PDB entry 8J8Z | electron microscopy, 3.40 A resolution | chains H and L of the 8 polymer chains in the assembly

== Chain H ==
Protein: Fab30 Heavy Chain
Source organism: Mus musculus
Sequence (237 residues; each row starts with the number of its first residue):
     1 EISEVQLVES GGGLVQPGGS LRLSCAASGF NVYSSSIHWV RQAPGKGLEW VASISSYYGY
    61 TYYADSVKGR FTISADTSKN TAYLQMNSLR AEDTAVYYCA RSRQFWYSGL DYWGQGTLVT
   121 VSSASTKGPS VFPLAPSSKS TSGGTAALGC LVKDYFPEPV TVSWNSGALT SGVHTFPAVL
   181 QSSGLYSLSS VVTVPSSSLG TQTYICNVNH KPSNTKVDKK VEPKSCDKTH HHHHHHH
Unresolved in the structure: 1-4, 122-237
Disulfides: Cys25-Cys99

== Chain L ==
Protein: Fab30 Light Chain
Source organism: Mus musculus
Sequence (215 residues; row label = number of the first residue in the row):
     1 SDIQMTQSPS SLSASVGDRV TITCRASQSV SSAVAWYQQK PGKAPKLLIY SASSLYSGVP
    61 SRFSGSRSGT DFTLTISSLQ PEDFATYYCQ QYKYVPVTFG QGTKVEIKRT VAAPSVFIFP
   121 PSDSQLKSGT ASVVCLLNNF YPREAKVQWK VDNALQSGNS QESVTEQDSK DSTYSLSSTL
   181 TLSKADYEKH KVYACEVTHQ GLSSPVTKSF NRGEC
Unresolved in the structure: 108-215
Disulfides: Cys24-Cys89

== Chain H / chain L interface ==
Contacting residue pairs (23; chain H residue first):
  Gln42(H) with Gln39(L), hydrogen bond; Tyr88(L)
  Lys46(H) with Tyr88(L)
  Gly47(H) with Tyr88(L)
  Leu48(H) with Gln39(L); Tyr88(L); Phe99(L), hydrophobic
  Trp50(H) with Pro96(L), hydrophobic; Val97(L)
  Tyr98(H) with Gln39(L); Lys43(L); Ala44(L), hydrophobic
  Tyr107(H) with Gln90(L), hydrogen bond; Tyr92(L), hydrophobic
  Ser108(H) with Leu47(L); Tyr50(L)
  Gly109(H) with Tyr37(L); Leu47(L)
  Leu110(H) with Tyr37(L), hydrogen bond (backbone-side chain); Leu47(L)
  Asp111(H) with Tyr56(L)
  Trp113(H) with Pro45(L)
  Gly114(H) with Ala44(L)
Also at the interface, not in a pair above, chain H (17 interface residues in all): Val40, Glu49, Tyr112, Gln115
Also at the interface, not in a pair above, chain L (15 interface residues in all): Gly42

== Summary ==
17 residues of chain H and 15 residues of chain L are in contact; the contacts include 3 hydrogen bonds. Polar
contacts include Gln42(H)-Gln39(L), Tyr107(H)-Gln90(L) and Leu110(H)-Tyr37(L).
Here chain H is Fab30 Heavy Chain and chain L is Fab30 Light Chain, both from Mus musculus. Entry 8J8Z
(Structure of beta-arrestin1 in complex with D6Rpp) was determined by electron microscopy together with 8GO9,
8J8R, 8J8V, 8J97, 8J9K and 8JAF from the same study.
